PDB entry 7QE1 | X-ray diffraction, 1.95 A resolution | chain A

== Chain A ==
Protein: SN243
Sequence (759 residues; numbered 31 to 789; the number before each row is that of its first residue):
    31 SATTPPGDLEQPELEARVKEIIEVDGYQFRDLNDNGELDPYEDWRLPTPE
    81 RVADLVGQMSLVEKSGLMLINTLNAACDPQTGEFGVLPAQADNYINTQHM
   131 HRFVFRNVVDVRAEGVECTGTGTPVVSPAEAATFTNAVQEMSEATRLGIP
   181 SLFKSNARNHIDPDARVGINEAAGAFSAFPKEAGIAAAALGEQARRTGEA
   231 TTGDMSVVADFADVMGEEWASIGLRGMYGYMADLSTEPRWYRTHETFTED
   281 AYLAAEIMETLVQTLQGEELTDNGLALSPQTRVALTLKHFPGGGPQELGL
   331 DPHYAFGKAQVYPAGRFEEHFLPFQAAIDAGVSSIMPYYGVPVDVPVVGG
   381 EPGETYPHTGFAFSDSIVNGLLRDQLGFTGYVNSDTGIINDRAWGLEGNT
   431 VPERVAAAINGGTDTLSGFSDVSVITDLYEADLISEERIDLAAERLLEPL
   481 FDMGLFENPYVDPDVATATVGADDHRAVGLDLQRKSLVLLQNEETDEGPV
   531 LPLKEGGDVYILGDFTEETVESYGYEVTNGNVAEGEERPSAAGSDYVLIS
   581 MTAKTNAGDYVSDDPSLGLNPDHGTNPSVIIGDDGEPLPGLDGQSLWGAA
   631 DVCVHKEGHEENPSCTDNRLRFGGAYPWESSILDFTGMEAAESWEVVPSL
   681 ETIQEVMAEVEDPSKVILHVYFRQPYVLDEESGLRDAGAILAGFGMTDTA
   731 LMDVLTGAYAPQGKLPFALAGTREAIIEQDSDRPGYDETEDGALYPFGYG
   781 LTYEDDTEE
Unresolved in the structure: 31-39, 196-201, 785-789
Disulfide bonds: Cys107-Cys148, Cys633-Cys645
Bound ions: Zn2+ site 1: Asp61, Asn63, Asn65, Glu67, Asp69, Glu72; Zn2+ site 2: Thr266, Gln759, Asp760, Arg763; Zn2+ site 3 near Asp415 (its only coordinating residue here); Zn2+ site 4 near Asp462 (its only coordinating residue here); Zn2+ site 5 near Asp492 (its only coordinating residue here); Zn2+ site 6 near His505 (its only coordinating residue here); Zn2+ site 7 near Glu556 (its only coordinating residue here); Zn2+ site 8: Asp602 (shared with 1 residue of chain B); Zn2+ site 9: His603 (shared with 1 residue of chain B); Zn2+ site 10 near His639 (its only coordinating residue here); Zn2+ site 11 near Glu685 (its only coordinating residue here); Zn2+ site 12: Asp692, Ser694
What the authors report for this chain:
  - mutagenesis - D415A: abolished catalytic activity
  - conformationally variable residues (order/disorder transition): His190 to Ala202
  - mutagenesis - R136A (282-fold): decreased binding to pNP-beta-GlcA

== In short ==
Asp61, Asn63, Asn65, Glu67, Asp69 and Glu72 form the Zn2+ site 1. Thr266, Gln759, Asp760 and Arg763 form the
Zn2+ site 2. The paper reports that D415A abolishes catalytic activity; conformational variability at His190.
Chain A is SN243; the structure, Crystal structure of apo SN243, was determined by X-ray diffraction (same
publication as 7QEE, 7QE2, 7QEF and 7QG4).
